PDB entry 6LHX | X-ray diffraction, 2.50 A resolution | chains A and C of the 4 polymer chains in the assembly

== Chain A (and C) ==
Name: ThsA
From: Bacillus cereus MSX-D12
Notes: chain C of this document is another copy of the same molecule, construct and numbering; everything in this record applies to it too
Reference sequence: J8G6Z1 (J8G6Z1_BACCE); residues 3-476 here correspond to UniProt positions 1-474 (UniProt number = residue number - 2)
Amino-acid sequence (476 residues; row label = number of the first residue in the row):
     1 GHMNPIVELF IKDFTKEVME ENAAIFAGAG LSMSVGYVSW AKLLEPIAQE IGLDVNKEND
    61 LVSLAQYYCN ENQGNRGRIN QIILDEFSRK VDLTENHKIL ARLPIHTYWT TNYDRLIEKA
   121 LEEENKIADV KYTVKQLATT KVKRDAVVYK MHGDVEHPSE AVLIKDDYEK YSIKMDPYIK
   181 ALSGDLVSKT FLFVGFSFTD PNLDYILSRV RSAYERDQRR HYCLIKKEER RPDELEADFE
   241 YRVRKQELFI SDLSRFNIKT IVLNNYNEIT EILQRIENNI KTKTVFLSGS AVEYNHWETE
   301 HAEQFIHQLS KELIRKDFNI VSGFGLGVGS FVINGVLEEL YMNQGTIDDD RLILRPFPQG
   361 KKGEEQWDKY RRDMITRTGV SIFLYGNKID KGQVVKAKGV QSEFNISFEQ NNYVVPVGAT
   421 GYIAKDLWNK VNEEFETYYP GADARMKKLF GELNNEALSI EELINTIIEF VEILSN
Disordered / not traced: 1, 45, 56-58, 295, 343-345, 392-393, 422, 444, 455-456 (chain C: 1, 53-58, 343-345, 443-445, 455-458, 476)
Construct notes: expression tag (1-2)
Modified residues: Mse3, Mse19, Mse33, Mse151, Mse175, Mse342, Mse374, Mse446 (selenomethionine; parent Met)
Reported in the primary citation:
  - mutagenesis - N112A, H152A: abolished catalytic activity on NAD+
  - mutagenesis - N112A, H152A: abolished binding to NAD+
  - mutagenesis - N112A, H152A: unchanged stability

== How chain A and chain C interact ==
Pairs across the interface (19; chain A residue first):
  Gln81(A) - Thr139(C)
  Tyr132(A) - Tyr132(C)  hydrogen bond
  Tyr132(A) - His157(C)  hydrogen bond
  Thr133(A) - His157(C)
  Lys135(A) - Ser159(C)
  Lys135(A) - Glu160(C)  salt bridge
  Gln136(A) - Glu156(C)  hydrogen bond (side chain-backbone)
  Gln136(A) - His157(C)  hydrogen bond
  Thr139(A) - Gln81(C)  hydrogen bond
  Lys141(A) - Glu156(C)  salt bridge
  Glu156(A) - Ala128(C)
  Glu156(A) - Gln136(C)  hydrogen bond (backbone-side chain)
  Glu156(A) - Lys141(C)  salt bridge
  His157(A) - Tyr132(C)  hydrogen bond
  His157(A) - Thr133(C)
  His157(A) - Gln136(C)  hydrogen bond
  Pro158(A) - Thr139(C)
  Ser159(A) - Lys135(C)
  Glu160(A) - Lys135(C)  salt bridge
Interface residues without a listed pair, chain A (14 interface residues in all): Asp85, Val142
Interface residues without a listed pair, chain C (16 interface residues in all): Asp85, Val130, Val142, Pro158

== In short ==
The interface between chain A and chain C involves 14 residues on one side and 16 on the other; the contacts
include 8 hydrogen bonds and 4 salt bridges. Polar pairs include Lys135(A)-Glu160(C), Lys141(A)-Glu156(C) and
Tyr132(A)-Tyr132(C). The paper reports that N112A and H152A of chain A abolish catalytic activity on NAD+;
N112A and H152A of chain A abolish binding to NAD+.
Both chains are ThsA (Bacillus cereus MSX-D12). Entry 6LHX (Crystal structure of ThsA) was determined by X-ray
diffraction (same publication as 6LHY).
